Entry 4WVT (X-ray diffraction, 1.96 A resolution); this record covers chains A and C.

[Chain A]
Name: E3 ubiquitin-protein ligase XIAP
Source organism: Homo sapiens
Notes: EC 6.3.2.-
UniProt: P98170 (XIAP_HUMAN); residue numbers follow UniProt; this construct covers 156-231
Amino-acid sequence (98 residues; each row starts with the number of its first residue; note: 156 numbers in that range are skipped by the numbering (no residue carries them; nothing is unmodelled there); numbers below 1 keep their minus sign (Met-22 is residue -22)):
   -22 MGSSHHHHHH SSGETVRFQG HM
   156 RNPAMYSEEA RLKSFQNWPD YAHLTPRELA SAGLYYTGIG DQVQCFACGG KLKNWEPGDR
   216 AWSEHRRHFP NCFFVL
Disordered / not traced: -22 to -4
Construct notes: initiating methionine (-22); expression tag (-21 to -1); engineered mutation Ala202 (Cys in P98170), Gly213 (Cys in P98170)
Ion coordination: Zn2+: Cys200, Cys203, His220, Cys227

[Chain C]
Name: 3,11-difluoro-6,8,13-trimethyl-8H-quino[4,3,2-kl]acridin-13-ium
Amino-acid sequence (6 residues; each row starts with the number of its first residue):
     1 AFPFFX
Modified positions: Ala1 (N-methyl-L-alanine; MAA); 3V7 (3-[4-(hydroxymethyl)-1H-1,2,3-triazol-1-yl]propan-1-ol) at position 6
Covalently attached groups: covalent link Phe2-3V7_6

[Chain A / chain C interface]
Residue-residue contacts - 18 pairs, chain A then chain C:
  Gln197(A) with Phe4(C)
  Lys206(A) with Pro3(C); Phe4(C), hydrogen bond (backbone-backbone); Phe5(C)
  Leu207(A) with Phe2(C); Pro3(C), hydrophobic; Phe4(C)
  Lys208(A) with Ala1(C); Phe2(C), hydrogen bond (backbone-backbone); Phe4(C)
  Asn209(A) with Ala1(C)
  Trp210(A) with Ala1(C)
  Glu211(A) with Ala1(C)
  Asp214(A) with Ala1(C), hydrogen bond (side chain-backbone)
  Glu219(A) with Ala1(C), hydrogen bond (side chain-backbone)
  His223(A) with Ala1(C), hydrogen bond (side chain-backbone); Pro3(C)
  Phe224(A) with Pro3(C), hydrophobic
Also at the interface, not in a pair above, chain A (12 interface residues in all): Arg222

[In short]
The interface between chain A and chain C involves 12 residues on one side and 5 on the other; the contacts
include 5 hydrogen bonds. Among the polar pairs are Asp214(A)-Ala1(C), Glu219(A)-Ala1(C) and
His223(A)-Ala1(C). The Zn2+ site is built by Cys200(A), Cys203(A), His220(A) and Cys227(A).
Chain A is E3 ubiquitin-protein ligase XIAP (Homo sapiens) and chain C is
3,11-difluoro-6,8,13-trimethyl-8H-quino[4,3,2-kl]acridin-13-ium; the structure, Crystal structure of XIAP-BIR2
domain complexed with ligand bound, was determined by X-ray diffraction together with 4WVS and 4WVU from the
same study.
